Entry 7N2O (X-ray diffraction, 2.30 A resolution); this record covers chains A and D of the 5 polymer chains in the assembly.

[Chain A]
Name: Human leukocyte antigen (HLA) B27
From: Homo sapiens
Reference sequence: A3F718 (A3F718_HUMAN); residues 1-278 here correspond to UniProt positions 11-288 (UniProt number = residue number + 10)
Chain sequence (278 residues; numbered 1 to 278; the number before each row is that of its first residue):
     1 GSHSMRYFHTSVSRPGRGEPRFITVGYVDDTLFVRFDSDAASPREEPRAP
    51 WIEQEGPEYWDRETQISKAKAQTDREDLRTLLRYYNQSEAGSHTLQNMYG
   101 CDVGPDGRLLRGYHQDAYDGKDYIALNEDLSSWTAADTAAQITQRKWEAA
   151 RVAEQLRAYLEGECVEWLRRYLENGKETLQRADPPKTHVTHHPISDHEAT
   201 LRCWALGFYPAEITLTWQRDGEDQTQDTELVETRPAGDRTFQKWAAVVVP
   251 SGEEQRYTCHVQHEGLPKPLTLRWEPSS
Unresolved in the structure: 277-278
Disulfide bonds: Cys101-Cys164, Cys203-Cys259
Sequence notes: engineered mutation Ser67 (Cys77 in A3F718)
What the authors report for this chain:
  - mutagenesis - D116H: unchanged signaling with YeiH protein
  - mutagenesis - H114Y: unchanged stability

[Chain D]
Name: T-cell receptor alpha chain
From: Homo sapiens
Chain sequence (210 residues; row label = number of the first residue in the row):
     2 KQEVTQIPAALSVPEGENLVLNCSFTDSAIYNLQWFRQDPGKGLTSLLLI
    52 QSSQREQTSGRLNASLDKSSGRSTLYIAASQPGDSATYLCAVLSPVQETS
   102 GSRLTFGEGTQLTVNPDIQNPDPAVYQLRDSKSSDKSVCLFTDFDSQTNV
   152 SQSKDSDVYITDKCVLDMRSMDFKSNSAVAWSNKSDFACANAFNNSIIPE
   202 DTFFPSPESS
Unresolved in the structure: 134-137, 208-211
Disulfide bonds: Cys24-Cys91, Cys140-Cys190
Covalent attachments: N-acetylglucosamine (NAG) linked to Asn23, Asn64

[Chain A / chain D interface]
Pairs across the interface - 18 pairs, chain A then chain D:
  Gln65(A) with Pro96(D); Gln98(D), hydrogen bond (side chain-backbone); Glu99(D)
  Lys68(A) with Glu99(D)
  Ala69(A) with Ser101(D)
  Gln72(A) with Ser101(D), hydrogen bond
  Arg151(A) with Gln52(D)
  Glu154(A) with Gln55(D); Gln58(D)
  Gln155(A) with Gln52(D); Ser53(D), hydrogen bond (side chain-backbone); Ser54(D), hydrogen bond (side chain-backbone)
  Ala158(A) with Ser54(D); Gln55(D)
  Tyr159(A) with Ser54(D)
  Glu163(A) with Ser54(D), hydrogen bond; Lys69(D), salt bridge
  Glu166(A) with Arg56(D), salt bridge
Also at the interface, not in a pair above, chain D (12 interface residues in all): Tyr32
The authors on this interface:
  - interface residues, chain A: Lys68(A), Glu163(A)
  - interface residues, chain D: Ser53(D), Ser54(D)

[In short]
11 residues of chain A and 12 residues of chain D are in contact; the contacts include 5 hydrogen bonds and 2
salt bridges. Polar pairs include Glu163(A)-Lys69(D), Glu166(A)-Arg56(D) and Gln65(A)-Gln98(D). The paper
reports that D116H of chain A leaves signaling with YeiH protein unchanged; interface residues Lys68(A),
Glu163(A) and Ser53(D) among others.
Here chain A is Human leukocyte antigen (HLA) B27 and chain D is T-cell receptor alpha chain, both from Homo
sapiens. Entry 7N2O (AS4.2-yeih-HLA*B27) was determined by X-ray diffraction (same publication as 7N2N, 7N2P,
7N2Q, 7N2R, 7N2S and 8CX4).
